7D44 - chains D and G of the 12 polymer chains in the assembly; structure by electron microscopy, 4.00 A resolution.

# Chain D
Name: Translation initiation factor eIF-2B subunit beta
From: Homo sapiens
Reference sequence: P49770 (EI2BB_HUMAN); residues 1-351 here = UniProt positions 1-351
Amino-acid sequence (351 residues; numbered 1 to 351; the number before each row is that of its first residue):
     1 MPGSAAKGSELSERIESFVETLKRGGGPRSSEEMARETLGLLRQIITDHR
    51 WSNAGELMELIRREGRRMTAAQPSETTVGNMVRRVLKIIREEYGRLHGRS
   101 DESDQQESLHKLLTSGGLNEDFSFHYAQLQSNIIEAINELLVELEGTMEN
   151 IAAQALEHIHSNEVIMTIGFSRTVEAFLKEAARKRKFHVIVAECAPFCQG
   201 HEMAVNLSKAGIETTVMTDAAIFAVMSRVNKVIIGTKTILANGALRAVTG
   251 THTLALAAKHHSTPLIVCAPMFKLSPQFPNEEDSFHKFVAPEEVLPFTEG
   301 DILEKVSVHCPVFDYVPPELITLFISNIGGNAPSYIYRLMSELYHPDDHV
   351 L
Disordered / not traced: 1-7, 99-118
Curated features (UniProtKB/Swiss-Prot):
  - natural variant: Val-85 (V85E: In VWM2), Ala-127 (A127V: Found in a patient with Rett syndrome-like phenotype; uncertain significance), Ser-171 (S171F: In VWM2), Pro-196 (P196S: In VWM2), Gly-200 (G200V: In VWM2), Glu-213 (E213G: In VWM2), Cys-268 (C268Y: In VWM2), Lys-273 (K273R: In VWM2), Val-316 (V316D: In VWM2), Gly-329 (G329V: In VWM2)

# Chain G
Name: Translation initiation factor eIF-2B subunit delta
From: Homo sapiens
Reference sequence: Q9UI10 (EI2BD_HUMAN); residue numbers follow UniProt; this construct covers 1-523
Amino-acid sequence (523 residues; each row starts with the number of its first residue):
     1 MAAVAVAVREDSGSGMKAELPPGPGAVGREMTKEEKLQLRKEKKQQKKKR
    51 KEEKGAEPETGSAVSAAQCQVGPTRELPESGIQLGTPREKVPAGRSKAEL
   101 RAERRAKQEAERALKQARKGEQGGPPPKASPSTAGETPSGVKRLPEYPQV
   151 DDLLLRRLVKKPERQQVPTRKDYGSKVSLFSHLPQYSRQNSLTQFMSIPS
   201 SVIHPAMVRLGLQYSQGLVSGSNARCIALLRALQQVIQDYTTPPNEELSR
   251 DLVNKLKPYMSFLTQCRPLSASMHNAIKFLNKEITSVGSSKREEEAKSEL
   301 RAAIDRYVQEKIVLAAQAISRFAYQKISNGDVILVYGCSSLVSRILQEAW
   351 TEGRRFRVVVVDSRPWLEGRHTLRSLVHAGVPASYLLIPAASYVLPEVSK
   401 VLLGAHALLANGSVMSRVGTAQLALVARAHNVPVLVCCETYKFCERVQTD
   451 AFVSNELDDPDDLQCKRGEHVALANWQNHASLRLLNLVYDVTPPELVDLV
   501 ITELGMIPCSSVPVVLRVKSSDQ
Disordered / not traced: 1-165, 519-523
Curated features (UniProtKB/Swiss-Prot):
  - region: Arg-170 to Leu-179 (May bind the chemical integrated stress response (ISR) inhibitor ISRIB)
  - modified residue: Ala-2 (N-acetylalanine), Ser-12 (Phosphoserine), Thr-86 (Phosphothreonine), Ser-130 (Phosphoserine)
  - natural variant: Arg-209 (R209Q: In VWM4), Ala-228 (A228V: In VWM4), Leu-269 (L269R: In VWM4), Arg-357 (R357Q: In VWM4), Arg-374 (R374C: In VWM4), Cys-465 (C465R: In VWM4), Tyr-489 (Y489H: In VWM4)
What the authors report for this chain:
  - conformationally variable residues (helix shift): Glu-247 to Arg-267
  - mutagenesis - E310K, L314Q: decreased catalytic activity on ISRIB
  - mutagenesis - E310K, L314Q: decreased binding to eIF2(alphaP)
  - mutagenesis - E310K, L314Q: decreased binding to Eukaryotic translation initiation factor 2 subunit 1

# How chain D and chain G interact
Residue-residue contacts (21; chain D residue first):
  Glu-157(D) / Arg-446(G)  salt bridge
  Glu-157(D) / Val-447(G)
  Glu-157(D) / Val-453(G)
  His-158(D) / Val-447(G)
  His-160(D) / Leu-179(G)
  His-160(D) / Val-453(G)
  Ser-161(D) / Leu-179(G)
  Asn-162(D) / Ser-178(G)
  Asn-162(D) / Leu-179(G)
  Lys-231(D) / Asp-450(G)  salt bridge
  Pro-264(D) / Thr-449(G)
  Thr-322(D) / Glu-495(G)
  Leu-323(D) / Val-447(G)  hydrophobic
  Leu-323(D) / Thr-449(G)
  Gly-330(D) / Val-447(G)
  Asn-331(D) / Arg-517(G)  hydrogen bond
  Ser-334(D) / Ser-510(G)  hydrogen bond
  Tyr-335(D) / Pro-513(G)  hydrophobic
  Tyr-335(D) / Val-514(G)  hydrophobic
  Arg-338(D) / Val-514(G)
  Arg-338(D) / Val-518(G)
Other interface residues (no listed pair), chain D (18 interface residues in all): Glu-163, Ile-266, Ala-332, Glu-342
Other interface residues (no listed pair), chain G (17 interface residues in all): His-182, Ala-410, Asn-411, Phe-452

# Overview
Chain D and chain G form an interface of 18 and 17 residues respectively, with 2 hydrogen bonds and 2 salt
bridges. Polar pairs include Glu-157(D)/Arg-446(G), Lys-231(D)/Asp-450(G) and Asn-331(D)/Arg-517(G). The paper
reports that E310K and L314Q of chain G reduce catalytic activity on ISRIB; conformational variability at
Glu-247(G).
Here chain D is Translation initiation factor eIF-2B subunit beta and chain G is Translation initiation factor
eIF-2B subunit delta, both from Homo sapiens. Entry 7D44 (eIF2B-eIF2(aP), aP2 complex) was determined by
electron microscopy (same publication as 7D43, 7D45 and 7D46).
